PDB entry 3LNX | X-ray diffraction, 1.64 A resolution | chains A and B of the 6 polymer chains in the assembly

[Chain A (and B)]
Name: Tyrosine-protein phosphatase non-receptor type 13
Source organism: Homo sapiens
Notes: fragment: PDZ2 domain; chain B of this document is another copy of the same molecule, construct and numbering; everything in this record applies to it too
Reference sequence: Q12923 (PTN13_HUMAN); residues 1-96 here correspond to UniProt positions 1361-1456 (UniProt number = residue number + 1360)
Chain sequence (96 residues; numbered 1 to 96; the number before each row is that of its first residue):
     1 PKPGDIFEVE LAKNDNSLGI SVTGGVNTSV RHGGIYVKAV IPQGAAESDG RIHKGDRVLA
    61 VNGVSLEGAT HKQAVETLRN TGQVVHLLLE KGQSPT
Disordered / not traced: 95-96
From the paper describing this entry:
  - conformationally variable residues (order/disorder transition): R79

[How chain A and chain B interact]
Pairs across the interface (26; chain A residue first):
  G4(A) with V64(B); S65(B), hydrogen bond (backbone-backbone)
  D5(A) with G63(B)
  I6(A) with A60(B), hydrophobic; G63(B), hydrogen bond (backbone-backbone)
  V26(A) with H32(B)
  R31(A) with E67(B), salt bridge
  H32(A) with V26(B); H32(B); E67(B), salt bridge; G68(B)
  Y36(A) with E67(B), hydrogen bond
  R57(A) with E67(B), salt bridge
  A60(A) with I6(B), hydrophobic
  G63(A) with D5(B); I6(B), hydrogen bond (backbone-backbone)
  V64(A) with G4(B)
  S65(A) with G4(B), hydrogen bond (backbone-backbone); E90(B), hydrogen bond
  E67(A) with R31(B), salt bridge; Y36(B), hydrogen bond; R57(B), salt bridge; E90(B)
  L88(A) with L88(B), hydrophobic
  E90(A) with S65(B), hydrogen bond; E67(B)

[Summary]
The interface between chain A and chain B involves 15 residues on one side and 16 on the other, with 8
hydrogen bonds and 5 salt bridges. Among the polar pairs are R31(A)-E67(B), H32(A)-E67(B) and R57(A)-E67(B).
The paper reports conformational variability at R79(A).
Chain A and chain B are both Tyrosine-protein phosphatase non-receptor type 13 (Homo sapiens); the structure,
Second PDZ domain from human PTP1E, was determined by X-ray diffraction, deposited together with 3LNY.
